Entry 5DHV (X-ray diffraction, 2.30 A resolution); this record covers chains B and N of the 3 polymer chains in the assembly.

Chain B:
Name: Anti-Rev Antibody Fab single-chain variable fragment, light chain
Source organism: Oryctolagus cuniculus
Notes: antibody fragment or engineered binder
Sequence (110 residues; each row starts with the number of its first residue):
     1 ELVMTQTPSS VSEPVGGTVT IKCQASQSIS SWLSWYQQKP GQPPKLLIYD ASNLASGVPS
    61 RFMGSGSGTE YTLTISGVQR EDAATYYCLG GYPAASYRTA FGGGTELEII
Disulfides: Cys23-Cys88

Chain N:
Name: Protein Rev
Source organism: Human immunodeficiency virus 1
Reference sequence: Q76PP8 (Q76PP8_9HIV1); residues 1-65 here = UniProt positions 1-65
Sequence (65 residues; numbered 1 to 65; the number before each row is that of its first residue):
     1 MAGRSGDSDE DLLKAVRLIK FLYQSNPPPN PEGTRQARRN RRRRWRERQR QIHSISERIL
    61 STYLG
Not modelled in the structure: 1-7
From the paper describing this entry:
  - self-association interface (contacts with another copy of this molecule); pairs are residue here / residue on that copy: Tyr23-Leu64, Pro31-Trp45 (pi stacking), Pro29, Asn30, Leu64
  - mutagenesis - L64A: unchanged stability
  - mutagenesis - L64A: unchanged binding to dimers
  - mutagenesis - P31A, W45L: decreased stability

How chain B and chain N interact:
Residue-residue contacts - 16 pairs, chain B then chain N:
  Ile29(B) with Arg58(N), hydrogen bond (backbone-side chain)
  Ser30(B) with Arg58(N)
  Ser31(B) with Arg58(N), hydrogen bond
  Trp32(B) with Arg58(N); Ile59(N)
  Tyr92(B) with Ile55(N); Ile59(N), hydrophobic
  Ala94(B) with Leu18(N), hydrophobic; Ile59(N); Tyr63(N), hydrogen bond (backbone-side chain)
  Ala95(B) with Thr62(N); Tyr63(N)
  Ser96(B) with Thr62(N), hydrogen bond (side chain-backbone); Tyr63(N)
  Tyr97(B) with Thr62(N)
  Arg98(B) with Asp11(N), salt bridge
Interface residues without a listed pair, chain N (8 interface residues in all): Ala15

Overview:
10 residues of chain B and 8 residues of chain N are in contact, with 4 hydrogen bonds and 1 salt bridge.
Polar contacts include Arg98(B)-Asp11(N), Ile29(B)-Arg58(N) and Ser31(B)-Arg58(N). From the paper: P31A and
W45L of chain N reduce stability; a self-association interface involving Tyr23(N), Pro29(N) and Asn30(N) among
others.
Here chain B is Anti-Rev Antibody Fab single-chain variable fragment, light chain (Oryctolagus cuniculus) and
chain N is Protein Rev (Human immunodeficiency virus 1). Entry 5DHV (HIV-1 Rev NTD dimers with variable
crossing angles) was determined by X-ray diffraction together with 5DHZ, 5DHX and 5DHY from the same study.
